Entry 6UT8 (electron microscopy, 3.68 A resolution); this record covers chains F and G of the 7 polymer chains in the assembly.

[Chain F]
Protein: GTPase subunit of restriction endonuclease
Source organism: Thermococcus gammatolerans
UniProtKB: C5A3Z3 (C5A3Z3_THEGJ); residues 186-613 here = UniProt positions 186-613
Amino-acid sequence (428 residues; each row starts with the number of its first residue):
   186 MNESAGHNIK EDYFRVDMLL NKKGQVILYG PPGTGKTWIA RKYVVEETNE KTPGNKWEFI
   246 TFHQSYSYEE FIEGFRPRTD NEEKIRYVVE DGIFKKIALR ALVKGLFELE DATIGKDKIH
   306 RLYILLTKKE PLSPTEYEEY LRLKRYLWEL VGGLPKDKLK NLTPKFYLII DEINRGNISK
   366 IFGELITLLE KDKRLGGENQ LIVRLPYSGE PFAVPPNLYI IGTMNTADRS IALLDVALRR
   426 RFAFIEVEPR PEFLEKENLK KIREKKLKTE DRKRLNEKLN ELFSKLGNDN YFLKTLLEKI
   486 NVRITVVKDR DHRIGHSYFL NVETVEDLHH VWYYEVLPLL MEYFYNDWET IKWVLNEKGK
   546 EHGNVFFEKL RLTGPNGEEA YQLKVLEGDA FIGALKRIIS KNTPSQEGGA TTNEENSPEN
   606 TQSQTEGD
Disordered / not traced: 186-192, 585-613
Bound ions: Mg2+: T222 (together with GDP)
Ligand contacts:
  - GDP (guanosine-5'-diphosphate): I194, P216, P217, G218, T219, G220, K221, T222, W223, N410, F438, I447, K451, H501, S502, L505
  - GTP-gamma-S (GSP; 5'-guanosine-diphosphate-monothiophosphate): E375, D377, K378, N384, V421, A422, R425, R426
Reported in the primary citation:
  - mutagenesis - R360A, R414A, D420A, R424A, E527A, Y530A: increased catalytic activity
  - mutagenesis - K221A, T222A, D356A, N410A, D413A, R425A, R426A: decreased catalytic activity
  - mutagenesis - W223A, D356A, R425A, R426A: decreased stability
  - mutagenesis - W223A: abolished catalytic activity
  - mutagenesis - N410A, D413A: abolished catalytic activity with McrBC 5-methylcytosine restriction system component (chain G)
  - mutagenesis - E375A, D377A, K378A: unchanged catalytic activity

[Chain G]
Protein: McrBC 5-methylcytosine restriction system component
Source organism: Thermococcus gammatolerans
UniProtKB: C5A3Z2 (C5A3Z2_THEGJ); numbering as in UniProt (aligned over 1-458)
Amino-acid sequence (458 residues; each row starts with the number of its first residue):
     1 MPRLTTITLY EHDEKRYRDI AGDKKAIQDA LIKLNKQFKK DFKKLDRSED NSDTEDTIDE
    61 SKGVVEVYAN KIKARHYVGF AAVDNVFLQI LPKVFKPKKE QTQETQEDTW EPILAFIRML
   121 DMAYGLKIKD HDLAYLQGRN LRPNLYEVFI YLFAKSLWSE VQRGYHREYV EVHREEKFLR
   181 GKLLMSRQIR KLPHQLNTFS VEVHELIEDN LLNRIFYASV REALRRTTWG LNRKLLGELM
   241 LAFDGITPIH LRTEHFERVH FTRLNERFRR PFELAKLLFM PASGKGRSRE VSGFFVDMNK
   301 LFERFIERVL VRNLPPEYKL FYQESYPFLK NQNGSSQKPD YVVRKGNTPV VVLDAKYREL
   361 KERIPSSDML RQLYVYSRIW GYKTSHENDS KPPAVIVIPS SSTYNQGLPD KPLEFEFFDE
   421 RKLFIVAYNM DYVKTGAIFK ADKNFRRSLN NIIGKLNT
Disordered / not traced: 1-4, 99-106, 281-289, 329-334, 381-392, 454-458
Reported in the primary citation:
  - catalytic residues: D340, D354, K356 (proposed by the authors, not directly observed)
  - mutagenesis - R263A: abolished catalytic activity
  - mutagenesis - R263K: decreased catalytic activity on stimulatory effect

[Chain F / chain G interface]
Pairs across the interface - 35 pairs, chain F then chain G:
  S252(F) with R180(G), hydrogen bond
  E254(F) with F178(G); L179(G); R180(G), salt bridge
  E255(F) with K177(G), salt bridge; F178(G)
  F260(F) with F178(G); L179(G); F199(G)
  R261(F) with F178(G)
  P262(F) with K177(G); N197(G); F199(G)
  I270(F) with L196(G); N197(G)
  Y272(F) with L196(G), hydrogen bond (side chain-backbone); F199(G), hydrophobic
  R360(F) with D244(G), salt bridge
  N362(F) with E208(G)
  Y392(F) with L179(G), hydrogen bond (side chain-backbone); R180(G)
  A412(F) with L241(G)
  R414(F) with D244(G), hydrogen bond (backbone-side chain)
  S415(F) with L241(G)
  V491(F) with K234(G)
  V492(F) with K234(G)
  K493(F) with G237(G)
  D494(F) with E238(G)
  H497(F) with L241(G)
  Y530(F) with L224(G), hydrophobic; G237(G), hydrogen bond (side chain-backbone); M240(G), hydrophobic; L241(G)
  D532(F) with R233(G), salt bridge
  N561(F) with D84(G)
Also at the interface, not in a pair above, chain F (27 interface residues in all): G259, D413, I416, A417, T535
Also at the interface, not in a pair above, chain G (19 interface residues in all): N85, Q162

[Summary]
Chain F and chain G form an interface of 27 and 19 residues respectively; the contacts include 5 hydrogen
bonds and 4 salt bridges. Polar pairs include E254(F)-R180(G), E255(F)-K177(G) and R360(F)-D244(G). From the
paper: catalytic residues D340(G), D354(G) and K356(G); K221A, T222A and D356A of chain F, among others,
reduce catalytic activity; 19 substitutions were tested in all.
Here chain F is GTPase subunit of restriction endonuclease and chain G is McrBC 5-methylcytosine restriction
system component, both from Thermococcus gammatolerans. Entry 6UT8 (Refined half-complex from tetradecameric
assembly of Thermococcus gammatolerans McrB AAA+ hexamers with bound McrC) was determined by electron
microscopy together with 6UT3, 6UT4, 6UT5, 6UT6 and 6UT7 from the same study.
